Entry 6BK8 (electron microscopy, 3.30 A resolution); this record covers chains 6 and A of the 46 polymer chains in the assembly.

[Chain 6]
Molecule: U6 snRNA
From: Saccharomyces cerevisiae
Sequence (112 nucleotides; row label = number of the first residue in the row):
     1 GUUCGCGAAGUAACCCUUCGUGGACAUUUGGUCAAUUUGAAACAAUACAG
    51 AGAUGAUCAGCAGUUCCCCUGCAUAAGGAUGAACCGUUUUACAAAGAGAU
   101 UUAUUUCGUUUU
Unresolved in the structure: 103-112
Ion coordination: Mg2+ site 1: C61, G77; Mg2+ site 2: G78, U80 (shared with 2 residues of chain e); Mg2+ site 3 near G81 (its only coordinating residue here)
From the paper describing this entry:
  - Mg2+ coordination: G78, U80

[Chain A]
Name: Pre-mRNA-splicing factor Prp8
From: Saccharomyces cerevisiae (strain ATCC 204508 / S288c)
Reference sequence: P33334 (PRP8_YEAST); residue numbers follow UniProt; this construct covers 1-2413
Sequence (2413 residues; each row starts with the number of its first residue):
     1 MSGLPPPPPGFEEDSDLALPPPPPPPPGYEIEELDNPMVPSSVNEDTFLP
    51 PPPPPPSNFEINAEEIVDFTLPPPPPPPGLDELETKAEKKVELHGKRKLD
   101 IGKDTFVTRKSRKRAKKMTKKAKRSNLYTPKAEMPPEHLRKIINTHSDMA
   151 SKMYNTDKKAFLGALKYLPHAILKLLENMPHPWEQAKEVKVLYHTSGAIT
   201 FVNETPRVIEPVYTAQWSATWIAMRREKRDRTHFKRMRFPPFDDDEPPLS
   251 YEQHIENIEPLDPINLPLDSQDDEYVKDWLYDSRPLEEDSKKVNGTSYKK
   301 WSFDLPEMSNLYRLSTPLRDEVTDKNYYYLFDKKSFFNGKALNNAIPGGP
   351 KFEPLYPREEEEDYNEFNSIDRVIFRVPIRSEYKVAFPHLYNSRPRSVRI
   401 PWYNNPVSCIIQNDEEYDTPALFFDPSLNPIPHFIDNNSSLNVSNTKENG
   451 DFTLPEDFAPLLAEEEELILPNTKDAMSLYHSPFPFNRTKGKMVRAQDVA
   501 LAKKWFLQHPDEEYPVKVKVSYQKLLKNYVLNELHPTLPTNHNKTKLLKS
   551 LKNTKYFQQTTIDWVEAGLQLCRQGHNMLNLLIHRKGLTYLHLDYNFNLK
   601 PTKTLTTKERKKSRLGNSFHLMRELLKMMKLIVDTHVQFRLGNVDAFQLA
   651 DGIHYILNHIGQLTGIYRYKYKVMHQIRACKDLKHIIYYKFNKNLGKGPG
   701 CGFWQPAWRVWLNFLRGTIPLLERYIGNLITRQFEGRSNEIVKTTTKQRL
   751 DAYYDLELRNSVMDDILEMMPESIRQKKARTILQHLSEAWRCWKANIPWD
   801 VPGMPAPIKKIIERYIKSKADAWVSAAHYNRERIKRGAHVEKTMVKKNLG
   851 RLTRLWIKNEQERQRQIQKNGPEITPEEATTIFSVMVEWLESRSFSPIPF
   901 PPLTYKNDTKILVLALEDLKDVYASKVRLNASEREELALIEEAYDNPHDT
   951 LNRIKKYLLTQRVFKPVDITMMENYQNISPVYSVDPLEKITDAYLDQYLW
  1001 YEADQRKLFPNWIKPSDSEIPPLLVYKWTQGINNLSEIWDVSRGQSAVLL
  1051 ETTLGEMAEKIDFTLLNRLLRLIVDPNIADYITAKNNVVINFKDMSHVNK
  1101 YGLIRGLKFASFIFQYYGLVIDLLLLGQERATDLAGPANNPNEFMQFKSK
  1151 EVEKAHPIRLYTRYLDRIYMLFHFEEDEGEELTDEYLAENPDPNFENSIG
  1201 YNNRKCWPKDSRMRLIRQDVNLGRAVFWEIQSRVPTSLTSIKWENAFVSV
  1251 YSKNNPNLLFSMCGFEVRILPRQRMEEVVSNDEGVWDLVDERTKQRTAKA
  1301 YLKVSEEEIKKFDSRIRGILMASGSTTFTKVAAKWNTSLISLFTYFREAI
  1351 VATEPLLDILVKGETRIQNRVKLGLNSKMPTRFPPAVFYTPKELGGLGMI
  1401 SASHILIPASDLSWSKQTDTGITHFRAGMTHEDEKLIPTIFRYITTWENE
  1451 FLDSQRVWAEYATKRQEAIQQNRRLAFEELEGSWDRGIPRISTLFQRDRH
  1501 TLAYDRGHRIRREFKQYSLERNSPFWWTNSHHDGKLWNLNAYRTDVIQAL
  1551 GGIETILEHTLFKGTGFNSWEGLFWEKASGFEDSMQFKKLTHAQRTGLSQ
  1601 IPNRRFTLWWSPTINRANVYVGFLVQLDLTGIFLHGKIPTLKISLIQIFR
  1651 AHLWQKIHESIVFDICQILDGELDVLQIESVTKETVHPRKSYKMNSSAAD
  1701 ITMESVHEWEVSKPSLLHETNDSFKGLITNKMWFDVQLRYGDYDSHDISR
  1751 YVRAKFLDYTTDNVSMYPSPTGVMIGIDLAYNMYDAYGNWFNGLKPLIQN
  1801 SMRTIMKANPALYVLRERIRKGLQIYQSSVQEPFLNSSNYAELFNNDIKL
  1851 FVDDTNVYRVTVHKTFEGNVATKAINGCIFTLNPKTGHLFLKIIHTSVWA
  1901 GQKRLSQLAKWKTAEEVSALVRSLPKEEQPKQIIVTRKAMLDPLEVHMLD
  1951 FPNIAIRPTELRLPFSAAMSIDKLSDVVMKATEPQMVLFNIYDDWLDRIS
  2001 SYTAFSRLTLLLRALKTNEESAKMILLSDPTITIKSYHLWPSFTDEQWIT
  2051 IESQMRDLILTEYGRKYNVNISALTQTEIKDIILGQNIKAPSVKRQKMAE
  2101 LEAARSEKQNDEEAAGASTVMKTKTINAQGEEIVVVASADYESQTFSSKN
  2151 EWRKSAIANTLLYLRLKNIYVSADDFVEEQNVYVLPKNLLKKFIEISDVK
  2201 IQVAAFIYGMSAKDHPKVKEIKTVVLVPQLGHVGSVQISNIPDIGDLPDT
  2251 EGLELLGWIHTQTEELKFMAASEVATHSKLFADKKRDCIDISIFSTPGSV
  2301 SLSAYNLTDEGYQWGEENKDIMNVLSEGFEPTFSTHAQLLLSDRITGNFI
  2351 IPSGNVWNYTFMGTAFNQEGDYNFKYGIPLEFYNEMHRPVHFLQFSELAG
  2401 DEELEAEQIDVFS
Unresolved in the structure: 1-125, 360-364, 434-449, 2107-2413
Ligand contacts: inositol hexakisphosphate (IHP): Arg236, Lys517, Tyr655, His659, Lys681, Lys684, His685, Tyr688, Tyr689, Asn692, Lys697, Gly698, Asn1618
UniProt features mapped onto this chain:
  - region: Met1585 to Leu1598 (Important for branch point selection)
  - mutagenesis: His1658 (H1658S: No effect on viability), Glu1684 (E1684Q: No effect on viability), His1687 (H1687S: No effect on viability), Asp1700 (D1700N: No effect on viability), Asp1735 (D1735N: No effect on viability), Asp1853 (D1853A: Alters protein folding. Severely impaired growth. Strongly reduced growth at 35 degrees Celsius; when associated with A-1854; D1853N: Reduced growth at 30 degrees Celsius ...), Asp1854 (D1854A: Reduced growth at 30 degrees Celsius. Strongly reduced growth at 16 degrees Celsius. Strongly reduced growth at 35 degrees Celsius; when associated with A-1853 ...), Thr1855 (T1855A: Reduced growth at 30 degrees Celsius. Strongly reduced growth at 16 degrees Celsius), Thr1936 (T1936A: Reduced growth at 30 degrees Celsius. Strongly reduced growth at 16 degrees Celsius), Arg1937 (R1937K: Severely impaired growth. Reduced growth at 30 degrees Celsius. Strongly reduced growth at 16 degrees Celsius)
From the paper describing this entry:
  - conformationally variable residues (order/disorder transition): Glu1576 to Ser1599
  - binding site for the 59-nt RNA strand: Phe1581, Gln1594

[Chain 6 / chain A interface]
Contacting residue pairs - 64 pairs, chain 6 then chain A:
  G30(6) with Lys555(A), phosphate contact
  G31(6) with Lys555(A), salt bridge to the phosphate
  A35(6) with Ser151(A), sugar contact; Met153(A), phosphate contact
  U36(6) with Ser151(A), phosphate contact; Lys152(A), hydrogen bond to the phosphate
  C43(6) with Glu609(A), sugar contact
  A44(6) with Thr606(A), phosphate contact; Lys608(A), phosphate contact; Glu609(A), sugar contact
  U46(6) with Ala1900(A), phosphate contact; Gly1901(A), phosphate contact
  A47(6) with Lys1873(A), phosphate contact; Ala1900(A), phosphate contact
  C48(6) with Lys1873(A), salt bridge to the phosphate
  A49(6) with His1863(A), salt bridge to the phosphate; Thr1865(A), phosphate contact
  G50(6) with Glu1867(A), phosphate contact; Asn1869(A), hydrogen bond to the phosphate; Lys1903(A), hydrogen bond to the base
  U57(6) with Thr1591(A), phosphate contact; His1592(A), hydrogen bond to the sugar
  C58(6) with Thr1591(A), phosphate contact
  C61(6) with Gln748(A), hydrogen bond to the sugar; Arg749(A), sugar contact
  A62(6) with Gln748(A), hydrogen bond to the phosphate; Arg749(A), salt bridge to the phosphate; Ala752(A), sugar contact; Tyr753(A), phosphate contact; Leu756(A), sugar contact
  G63(6) with Lys743(A), salt bridge to the phosphate; Tyr753(A), hydrogen bond to the phosphate; Leu756(A), sugar contact
  C69(6) with Lys612(A), phosphate contact; Arg737(A), salt bridge to the phosphate
  U70(6) with Lys586(A), salt bridge to the phosphate; Lys611(A), sugar contact; Lys612(A), sugar contact; Arg614(A), hydrogen bond to the sugar; Arg737(A), salt bridge to the phosphate
  G71(6) with Lys586(A), salt bridge to the phosphate; Arg614(A), sugar contact; Gly616(A), phosphate contact; Arg732(A), salt bridge to the phosphate; Arg737(A), hydrogen bond to the base
  C72(6) with Gly616(A), phosphate contact; Asn617(A), phosphate contact; Ser618(A), hydrogen bond to the phosphate; Tyr725(A), stacking on the base; Asn728(A), hydrogen bond to the sugar; Leu729(A), phosphate contact; Arg732(A), salt bridge to the phosphate
  A73(6) with Arg732(A), salt bridge to the phosphate
  U74(6) with Ile741(A), phosphate contact; Val742(A), sugar contact; Thr744(A), base contact
  A75(6) with Lys743(A), phosphate contact; Thr744(A), hydrogen bond to the phosphate; Thr746(A), phosphate contact
  A76(6) with Thr746(A), hydrogen bond to the phosphate; Gln748(A), phosphate contact; Arg749(A), salt bridge to the phosphate
  G77(6) with Gln748(A), phosphate contact
  G78(6) with Lys611(A), hydrogen bond to the phosphate
Interface residues without a listed pair, chain 6 (27 interface residues in all): C33
Interface residues without a listed pair, chain A (43 interface residues in all): Thr156, Leu615, Arg724, Ala1871

[Overview]
27 residues of chain 6 face 43 of chain A across their interface, with 14 hydrogen bonds, 13 salt bridges and
1 aromatic stacking contact. Polar pairs include G50(6)-Lys1903(A), G71(6)-Arg737(A) and U57(6)-His1592(A).
The paper reports a binding site for the 59-nt RNA strand at Phe1581(A) and Gln1594(A); Mg2+ coordination by
G78(6) and U80(6).
Here chain 6 is U6 snRNA (Saccharomyces cerevisiae) and chain A is Pre-mRNA-splicing factor Prp8
(Saccharomyces cerevisiae (strain ATCC 204508 / S288c)). Entry 6BK8 (S. cerevisiae spliceosomal post-catalytic
P complex) was determined by electron microscopy.
